PDB entry 8Y97 | X-ray diffraction, 2.83 A resolution | chains A and B of the 4 polymer chains in the assembly

Chain A (and B):
Protein: DegT/DnrJ/EryC1/StrS family aminotransferase
From: Serratia sp. ATCC 39006
Notes: chain B of this document is another copy of the same molecule, construct and numbering; everything in this record applies to it too
UniProtKB: A0A2I5TIB4 (A0A2I5TIB4_SERS3); numbering as in UniProt (aligned over 1-437)
Amino-acid sequence (443 residues; each row starts with the number of its first residue):
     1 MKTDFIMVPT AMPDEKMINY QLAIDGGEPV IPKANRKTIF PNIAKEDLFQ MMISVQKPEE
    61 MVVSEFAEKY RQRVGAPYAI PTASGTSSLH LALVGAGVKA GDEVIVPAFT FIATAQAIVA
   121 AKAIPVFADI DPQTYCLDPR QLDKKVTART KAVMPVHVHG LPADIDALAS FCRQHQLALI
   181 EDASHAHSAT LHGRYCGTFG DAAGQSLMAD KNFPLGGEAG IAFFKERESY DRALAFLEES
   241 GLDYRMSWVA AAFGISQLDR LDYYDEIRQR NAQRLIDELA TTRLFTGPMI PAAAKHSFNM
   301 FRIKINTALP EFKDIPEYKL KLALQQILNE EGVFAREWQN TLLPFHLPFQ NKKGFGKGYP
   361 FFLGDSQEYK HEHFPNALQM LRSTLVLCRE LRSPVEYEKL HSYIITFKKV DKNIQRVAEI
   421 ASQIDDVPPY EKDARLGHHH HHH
Not modelled in the structure: 429-443
Differences from the reference sequence: expression tag (438-443)
Ligand contacts: 4'-deoxy-4'-aminopyridoxal-5'-phosphate (PMP): Ser84, Gly85, Thr86, Thr110, Phe111, Ala113, Thr114, Val156, Asp182, Ser184, His185, Ser206, Met208, Asp210, Lys211, Glu218, Ala219, Trp338

Chain A / chain B interface:
Pairs across the interface - 42 pairs, chain A then chain B:
  Met1(A) - Glu46(B)
  Met1(A) - Phe49(B)  hydrophobic
  Thr3(A) - Glu46(B)  hydrogen bond
  Asp4(A) - Lys45(B)  salt bridge
  Phe5(A) - Glu46(B)
  Phe5(A) - Arg260(B)
  Phe5(A) - Tyr263(B)  hydrophobic
  Ile6(A) - Tyr263(B)
  Met7(A) - Asp259(B)
  Met7(A) - Arg260(B)
  Met7(A) - Tyr263(B)
  Pro9(A) - Tyr263(B)  hydrophobic
  Pro9(A) - Glu266(B)
  Pro9(A) - Ile267(B)  hydrophobic
  Pro9(A) - Arg270(B)
  Ala11(A) - Arg270(B)
  Met12(A) - Tyr397(B)  hydrophobic
  Ile43(A) - Lys45(B)
  Lys45(A) - Asp4(B)  salt bridge
  Lys45(A) - Ile43(B)
  Lys45(A) - Leu48(B)
  Glu46(A) - Met1(B)
  Glu46(A) - Thr3(B)  hydrogen bond
  Glu46(A) - Phe5(B)
  Leu48(A) - Lys45(B)
  Phe49(A) - Met1(B)  hydrophobic
  Asp259(A) - Met7(B)
  Arg260(A) - Phe5(B)
  Arg260(A) - Met7(B)
  Tyr263(A) - Phe5(B)  hydrophobic
  Tyr263(A) - Ile6(B)
  Tyr263(A) - Met7(B)
  Tyr263(A) - Pro9(B)  hydrophobic
  Tyr264(A) - Phe5(B)
  Glu266(A) - Pro9(B)
  Ile267(A) - Pro9(B)  hydrophobic
  Arg270(A) - Pro9(B)  hydrogen bond (side chain-backbone)
  Arg270(A) - Thr10(B)
  Arg270(A) - Ala11(B)
  Tyr397(A) - Tyr397(B)  hydrophobic
  Tyr397(A) - Glu398(B)
  Glu398(A) - Tyr397(B)
Interface residues without a listed pair, chain A (26 interface residues in all): Val8, Thr10, Ala44
Interface residues without a listed pair, chain B (26 interface residues in all): Val8, Ala44, Asp262, Tyr264

In short:
Chain A and chain B each contribute 26 residues to their interface, with 3 hydrogen bonds and 2 salt bridges.
Among the polar pairs are Asp4(A)-Lys45(B), Thr3(A)-Glu46(B) and Arg270(A)-Pro9(B). Ligands of chain A:
4'-deoxy-4'-aminopyridoxal-5'-phosphate.
Both chains are DegT/DnrJ/EryC1/StrS family aminotransferase (Serratia sp. ATCC 39006). Entry 8Y97 (Crystal
structure of a heterooligomeric aminotransferase from Serratia sp. ATCC 39006, PMP-bound form) was determined
by X-ray diffraction together with 8Y96 and 8Y98 from the same study.
